PDB entry 8ZKK | electron microscopy, 3.60 A resolution | chains O and u of the 9 polymer chains in the assembly

# Chain O
Molecule: nozzle gp16
Source organism: Vibrio cholerae
Sequence (521 residues; numbered 1 to 521; the number before each row is that of its first residue):
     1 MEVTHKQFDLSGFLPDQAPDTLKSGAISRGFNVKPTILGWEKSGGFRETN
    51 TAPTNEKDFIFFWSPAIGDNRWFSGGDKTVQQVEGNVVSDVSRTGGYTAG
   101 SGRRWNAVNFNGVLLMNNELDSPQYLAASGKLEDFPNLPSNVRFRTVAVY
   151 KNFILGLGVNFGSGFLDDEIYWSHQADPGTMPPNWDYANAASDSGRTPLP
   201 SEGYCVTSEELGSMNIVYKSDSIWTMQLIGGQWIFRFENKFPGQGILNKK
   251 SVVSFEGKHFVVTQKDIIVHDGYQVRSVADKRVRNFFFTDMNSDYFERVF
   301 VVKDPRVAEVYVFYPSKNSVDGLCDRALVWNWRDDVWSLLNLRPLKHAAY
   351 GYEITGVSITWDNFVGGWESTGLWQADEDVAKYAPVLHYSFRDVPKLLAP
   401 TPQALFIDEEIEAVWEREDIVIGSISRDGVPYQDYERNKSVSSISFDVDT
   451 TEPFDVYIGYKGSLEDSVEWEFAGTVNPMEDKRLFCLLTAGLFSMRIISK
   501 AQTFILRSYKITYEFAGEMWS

# Chain u
Molecule: gp13
Source organism: Vibrio cholerae
Sequence (93 residues; each row starts with the number of its first residue):
     1 MALETWDANSTPATLNTAWPEATDPLNKGDDHIRLLKTVVVNFWNKVFDG
    51 SKLKTAVVPAAVNSATAGSGFGGFRYQVVNNSDGTKTLRLFTS
Disordered / not traced: 50-93

# Interface between chain O and chain u
Contacting residue pairs (15):
  Trp-368(O) / Leu-26(u)
  Trp-368(O) / Asn-27(u)
  Trp-368(O) / Gly-29(u)
  Trp-368(O) / Asp-30(u)
  Gly-372(O) / Pro-25(u)
  Gly-372(O) / Leu-26(u)
  Leu-373(O) / Thr-23(u)
  Leu-373(O) / Asp-24(u)
  Trp-374(O) / Ala-22(u)
  Trp-374(O) / Asp-24(u)  hydrogen bond (backbone-backbone)
  Trp-374(O) / Pro-25(u)
  Trp-374(O) / Leu-26(u)  hydrophobic
  Gln-375(O) / Ala-22(u)
  Gln-403(O) / Asn-27(u)
  Met-479(O) / Thr-5(u)
Interface residues without a listed pair, chain O (10 interface residues in all): Phe-364, Ser-370, Thr-503
Interface residues without a listed pair, chain u (11 interface residues in all): Met-1, Glu-21

# Summary
10 residues of chain O and 11 residues of chain u are in contact, with 1 hydrogen bond. The hydrogen-bonded
pair Trp-374(O)/Asp-24(u) is a backbone contact.
Chain O is nozzle gp16 and chain u is gp13, both from Vibrio cholerae; the structure, Portal-tail of Vibrio
cholerae typing phage mature VP1, was determined by electron microscopy, deposited together with 8ZKM and
9IN6.
